Entry 1EOP (X-ray diffraction, 2.60 A resolution); this record covers chains A and B of the 4 polymer chains in the assembly.

== Chain A (and B) ==
Protein: Type II restriction enzyme ecorv
Organism: Escherichia coli
Notes: EC 3.1.21.4; chain B of this document is another copy of the same molecule, construct and numbering; everything in this record applies to it too
UniProt: P04390 (T2E5_ECOLI); residues 2-245 here correspond to UniProt positions 1-244 (UniProt number = residue number - 1)
Amino-acid sequence (245 residues; row label = number of the first residue in the row):
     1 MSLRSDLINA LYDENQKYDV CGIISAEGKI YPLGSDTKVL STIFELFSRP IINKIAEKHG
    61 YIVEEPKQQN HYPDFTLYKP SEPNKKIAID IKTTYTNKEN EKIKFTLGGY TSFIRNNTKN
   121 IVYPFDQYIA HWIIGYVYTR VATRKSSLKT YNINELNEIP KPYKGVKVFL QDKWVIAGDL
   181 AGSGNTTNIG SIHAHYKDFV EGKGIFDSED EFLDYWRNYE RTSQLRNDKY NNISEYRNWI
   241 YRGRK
Unresolved in the structure: 1, 15-19, 245 (chain B: 1, 144-146)
What the authors report for this chain:
  - binding site for the 12-nt DNA strand: Thr-37
  - conformationally variable residues (helix shift, side-chain flip): Thr-37, Thr-42, Glu-45, Asp-74
  - self-association interface (contacts with another copy of this molecule): Val-39, Thr-42, Leu-46
  - binding site for the 12-nt DNA strand: Gly-184 to Thr-187
  - catalytic residues: Glu-45, Asp-74, Asp-90, Lys-92 (citing earlier work)

== How chain A and chain B interact ==
Pairs across the interface - 69 pairs, chain A then chain B:
  Val-20(A) with Ile-24(B); Ser-25(B)
  Cys-21(A) with Ile-24(B), hydrogen bond (backbone-backbone); Ser-25(B); Ala-26(B), hydrogen bond (side chain-backbone)
  Gly-22(A) with Ile-23(B); Ile-24(B), hydrogen bond (backbone-backbone)
  Ile-23(A) with Val-20(B), hydrophobic; Gly-22(B); Ile-43(B); Leu-46(B), hydrophobic
  Ile-24(A) with Val-20(B); Cys-21(B), hydrogen bond (backbone-backbone); Gly-22(B), hydrogen bond (backbone-backbone)
  Ser-25(A) with Tyr-18(B); Asp-19(B); Val-20(B); Leu-156(B)
  Ala-26(A) with Asp-19(B), hydrogen bond (backbone-backbone); Leu-156(B)
  Glu-27(A) with Tyr-18(B)
  Lys-29(A) with Tyr-18(B)
  Ile-30(A) with Ile-24(B), hydrophobic
  Tyr-31(A) with Glu-14(B); Tyr-18(B); Leu-46(B); Phe-47(B); Pro-50(B), hydrophobic
  Pro-32(A) with Leu-46(B); Arg-49(B)
  Leu-33(A) with Leu-46(B), hydrophobic
  Gly-34(A) with Leu-46(B)
  Thr-37(A) with Gln-69(B), hydrogen bond
  Lys-38(A) with Thr-42(B)
  Val-39(A) with Thr-42(B); Leu-46(B), hydrophobic
  Ser-41(A) with Lys-38(B), hydrogen bond
  Thr-42(A) with Val-39(B); Thr-42(B), hydrogen bond
  Ile-43(A) with Ile-23(B)
  Leu-46(A) with Ile-23(B), hydrophobic; Pro-32(B); Leu-33(B), hydrophobic; Gly-34(B)
  Phe-47(A) with Tyr-31(B)
  Arg-49(A) with Leu-33(B), hydrogen bond (side chain-backbone); Gly-34(B); Ser-147(B), hydrogen bond (side chain-backbone); Leu-148(B)
  Pro-50(A) with Tyr-31(B), hydrophobic; Thr-150(B)
  Asn-53(A) with Leu-148(B)
  Glu-65(A) with Leu-148(B)
  Gln-69(A) with Asp-36(B); Thr-37(B), hydrogen bond (side chain-backbone); Arg-140(B)
  Tyr-95(A) with Gln-69(B)
  Arg-140(A) with Gln-69(B)
  Thr-143(A) with Glu-65(B)
  Ser-147(A) with Arg-49(B), hydrogen bond (backbone-side chain)
  Leu-148(A) with Arg-49(B); Pro-50(B); Asn-53(B); Glu-65(B)
  Thr-150(A) with Pro-50(B)
  Leu-156(A) with Ile-24(B), hydrophobic; Ser-25(B)
  Asn-185(A) with Asn-185(B), hydrogen bond (side chain-backbone)
  Thr-186(A) with Asn-185(B)
Also at the interface, not in a pair above, chain A (41 interface residues in all): Asp-36, Phe-75, Tyr-138, Ile-153, Lys-161
Also at the interface, not in a pair above, chain B (41 interface residues in all): Ile-30, Ser-35, Lys-54, Tyr-138, Lys-149, Ile-153, Lys-161, Thr-186
From the paper, about this interface:
  - residue pairs: Thr-37(A)/Gln-69(B)

== Summary ==
Chain A and chain B each contribute 41 residues to their interface; the contacts include 14 hydrogen bonds.
Polar pairs include Cys-21(A)/Ala-26(B), Thr-37(A)/Gln-69(B) and Ser-41(A)/Lys-38(B). The authors report a
contact between Thr-37(A) and Gln-69(B). The paper reports catalytic residues Glu-45(A), Asp-74(A) and
Asp-90(A) among others; a binding site for the 12-nt DNA strand at Thr-37(A) and Gly-184(A).
Both chains are Type II restriction enzyme ecorv (Escherichia coli). Entry 1EOP (Ecorv bound to cognate DNA)
was determined by X-ray diffraction (same publication as 1EOO).
